PDB entry 6YHU | X-ray diffraction, 2.00 A resolution | chains A and B

[Chain A]
Protein: Replicase polyprotein 1a
From: Severe acute respiratory syndrome coronavirus 2
Notes: EC 3.4.19.12, 3.4.22.-, 3.4.22.69
UniProtKB: P0DTC1 (R1A_SARS2); residues 1-71 here correspond to UniProt positions 3860-3930 (UniProt number = residue number + 3859)
Amino-acid sequence (71 residues; row label = number of the first residue in the row):
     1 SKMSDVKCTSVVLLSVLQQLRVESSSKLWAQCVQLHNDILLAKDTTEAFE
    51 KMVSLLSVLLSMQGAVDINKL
Reported in the primary citation:
  - self-association interface (contacts with another copy of this molecule); pairs are residue here / residue on that copy: Cys8-Cys8 (disulfide)

[Chain B]
Protein: Replicase polyprotein 1a
From: Severe acute respiratory syndrome coronavirus 2
Notes: EC 3.4.19.12, 3.4.22.-, 3.4.22.69
UniProtKB: P0DTC1 (R1A_SARS2); residues 76-192 here correspond to UniProt positions 4018-4134 (UniProt number = residue number + 3942)
Amino-acid sequence (117 residues; row label = number of the first residue in the row):
    76 SEDKRAKVTSAMQTMLFTMLRKLDNDALNNIINNARDGCVPLNIIPLTTA
   126 AKLMVVIPDYNTYKNTCDGTTFTYASALWEIQQVVDADSKIVQLSEISMD
   176 NSPNLAWPLIVTALRAN

[Chain A / chain B interface]
Residue-residue contacts (56):
  Lys2(A) - Leu98(B)
  Asp5(A) - Leu98(B)
  Val6(A) - Leu98(B)
  Thr9(A) - Leu91(B)
  Thr9(A) - Met94(B)
  Thr9(A) - Leu95(B)
  Val12(A) - Met90(B)  hydrophobic
  Val12(A) - Leu91(B)  hydrophobic
  Leu13(A) - Leu91(B)  hydrophobic
  Ser15(A) - Met87(B)  hydrogen bond
  Val16(A) - Met87(B)  hydrophobic
  Val16(A) - Gln88(B)
  Gln19(A) - Thr84(B)  hydrogen bond
  Gln19(A) - Met87(B)
  Gln31(A) - Ile119(B)
  Leu35(A) - Ile119(B)  hydrophobic
  Leu35(A) - Leu122(B)  hydrophobic
  Phe49(A) - Leu98(B)  hydrophobic
  Phe49(A) - Asn100(B)
  Phe49(A) - Leu103(B)  hydrophobic
  Glu50(A) - Arg190(B)  salt bridge
  Met52(A) - Leu95(B)  hydrophobic
  Met52(A) - Leu103(B)
  Val53(A) - Ala102(B)  hydrophobic
  Val53(A) - Leu103(B)  hydrophobic
  Val53(A) - Ile106(B)
  Val53(A) - Ile120(B)  hydrophobic
  Ser54(A) - Ile119(B)
  Ser54(A) - Ile120(B)  hydrogen bond (side chain-backbone)
  Ser54(A) - Leu122(B)
  Leu56(A) - Leu95(B)  hydrophobic
  Leu56(A) - Leu103(B)  hydrophobic
  Leu56(A) - Ile106(B)  hydrophobic
  Leu56(A) - Ile107(B)  hydrophobic
  Ser57(A) - Pro116(B)
  Ser57(A) - Ile119(B)
  Ser57(A) - Ile120(B)  hydrogen bond (side chain-backbone)
  Val58(A) - Ile119(B)  hydrophobic
  Leu59(A) - Leu91(B)  hydrophobic
  Leu60(A) - Ile106(B)
  Leu60(A) - Val115(B)
  Ser61(A) - Pro116(B)
  Ser61(A) - Leu117(B)
  Ala65(A) - Gln88(B)  hydrogen bond (backbone-side chain)
  Val66(A) - Gln88(B)
  Val66(A) - Phe92(B)  hydrophobic
  Ile68(A) - Arg111(B)
  Lys70(A) - Ser85(B)  hydrogen bond
  Lys70(A) - Thr89(B)
  Lys70(A) - Phe92(B)
  Lys70(A) - Arg96(B)  hydrogen bond (backbone-side chain)
  Leu71(A) - Phe92(B)  hydrophobic
  Leu71(A) - Arg96(B)
  Leu71(A) - Ile107(B)
  Leu71(A) - Ala110(B)
  Leu71(A) - Arg111(B)  hydrogen bond (backbone-side chain)
Also at the interface, not in a pair above, chain A (31 interface residues in all): Leu20, Arg21, Lys51, Asp67
Also at the interface, not in a pair above, chain B (32 interface residues in all): Arg80, Val83, Lys97, Asn118, Pro121, Ala150
From the paper, about this interface:
  - interface residues, chain A: Phe49(A), Leu56(A)
  - interface residues, chain B: Phe92(B), Leu95(B)

[Summary]
31 residues of chain A face 32 of chain B across their interface, with 8 hydrogen bonds and 1 salt bridge.
Polar contacts include Glu50(A)-Arg190(B), Ser15(A)-Met87(B) and Gln19(A)-Thr84(B). The paper reports
interface residues Phe49(A), Leu56(A) and Phe92(B) among others; a self-association interface involving
Cys8(A).
Chain A is Replicase polyprotein 1a and chain B is Replicase polyprotein 1a, both from Severe acute
respiratory syndrome coronavirus 2; the structure, Crystal structure of the nsp7-nsp8 complex of SARS-CoV-2,
was determined by X-ray diffraction.
